PDB entry 6SGZ | electron microscopy, 3.90 A resolution | chains E and H of the 5 polymer chains in the assembly

Chain E (and H):
Molecule: ESX-3 secretion system protein EccD3
Source organism: Mycobacterium smegmatis (strain ATCC 700084 / mc(2)155)
Notes: chain H of this document is another copy of the same molecule, construct and numbering; everything in this record applies to it too
UniProt: A0QQ46 (ECCD3_MYCS2); numbering as in UniProt (aligned over 6-472)
Sequence (467 residues; row label = number of the first residue in the row):
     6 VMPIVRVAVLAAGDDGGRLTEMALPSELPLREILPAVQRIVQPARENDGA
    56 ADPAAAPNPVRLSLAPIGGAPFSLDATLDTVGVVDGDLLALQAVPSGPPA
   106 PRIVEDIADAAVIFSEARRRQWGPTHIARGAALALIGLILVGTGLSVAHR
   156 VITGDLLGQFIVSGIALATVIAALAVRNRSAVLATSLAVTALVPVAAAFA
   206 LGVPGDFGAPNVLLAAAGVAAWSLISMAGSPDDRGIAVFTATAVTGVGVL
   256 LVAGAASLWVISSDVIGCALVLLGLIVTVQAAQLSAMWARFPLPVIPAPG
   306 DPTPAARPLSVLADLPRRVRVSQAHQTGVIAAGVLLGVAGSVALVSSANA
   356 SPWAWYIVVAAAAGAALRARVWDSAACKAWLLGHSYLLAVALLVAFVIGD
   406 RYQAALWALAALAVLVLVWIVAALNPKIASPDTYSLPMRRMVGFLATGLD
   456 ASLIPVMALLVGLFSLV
Disordered / not traced: 48-63, 300-314, 472 (chain H: 6-7, 17-20, 48-64, 212-213)

How chain E and chain H interact:
Contacting residue pairs - 94 pairs, chain E then chain H:
  Met7(E) with Leu15(H), hydrophobic
  Leu15(E) with Ile112(H), hydrophobic; Ala115(H), hydrophobic; Ile118(H), hydrophobic
  Ala17(E) with Ala115(H), hydrophobic
  Gly21(E) with Ile112(H); Ala113(H)
  Gly22(E) with Asp111(H); Ile112(H), hydrogen bond (backbone-backbone)
  Arg23(E) with Val109(H); Ile112(H)
  Leu24(E) with Val109(H); Glu110(H), hydrogen bond (backbone-backbone)
  Thr25(E) with Arg107(H); Ile108(H); Val109(H)
  Glu26(E) with Arg107(H), hydrogen bond (backbone-side chain)
  Met27(E) with Arg107(H)
  Ala28(E) with Gly73(H)
  Pro30(E) with Ile72(H), hydrophobic
  Glu32(E) with Gly22(H)
  Leu33(E) with Leu15(H), hydrophobic
  Glu37(E) with Leu93(H)
  Ala41(E) with Ile72(H), hydrophobic
  Arg44(E) with Ile72(H), hydrogen bond (side chain-backbone)
  Ile45(E) with Gly73(H)
  Ile72(E) with Ile118(H), hydrophobic; Ala122(H)
  Gly73(E) with Ala122(H); Arg123(H)
  Gly74(E) with Arg123(H), hydrogen bond (backbone-side chain)
  Ala95(E) with Phe119(H), hydrophobic
  Gln97(E) with Phe119(H)
  Ile108(E) with Leu317(H), hydrophobic
  Val109(E) with Leu317(H)
  Glu110(E) with Leu317(H)
  Ile112(E) with Pro297(H); Arg312(H)
  Ala115(E) with Leu320(H), hydrophobic; Val324(H)
  Ala116(E) with Val324(H), hydrophobic
  Phe119(E) with Pro321(H), hydrophobic; Val324(H)
  Ser120(E) with Val324(H); Gln328(H)
  Arg125(E) with Asp378(H), salt bridge; Ala380(H)
  Trp127(E) with Ala380(H); Lys383(H)
  Ile132(E) with Trp424(H), hydrophobic; Ala434(H), hydrophobic
  Ala136(E) with Trp424(H); Ala428(H), hydrophobic
  Ala139(E) with Tyr391(H); Val421(H)
  Leu140(E) with Val421(H); Ile425(H), hydrophobic
  Gly142(E) with Tyr391(H)
  Leu143(E) with Tyr391(H); Leu414(H), hydrophobic; Leu417(H), hydrophobic; Val421(H), hydrophobic
  Val146(E) with Leu398(H), hydrophobic
  Leu150(E) with Leu398(H), hydrophobic; Val402(H), hydrophobic; Ala410(H), hydrophobic; Leu414(H), hydrophobic
  Ala153(E) with Tyr407(H), hydrogen bond (backbone-side chain)
  His154(E) with Tyr407(H)
  Ile157(E) with Tyr407(H)
  Leu162(E) with Leu411(H), hydrophobic
  Asp378(E) with Gln126(H)
  Ala380(E) with Trp127(H)
  Lys383(E) with Trp127(H)
  Leu387(E) with Trp127(H), hydrophobic
  Tyr391(E) with Gly142(H)
  Leu398(E) with Val146(H), hydrophobic; Leu150(H), hydrophobic
  Val402(E) with Leu150(H), hydrophobic
  Tyr407(E) with His154(H); Ile157(H)
  Ala410(E) with Leu150(H), hydrophobic
  Leu414(E) with Val146(H), hydrophobic; Gly147(H); Leu150(H), hydrophobic
  Leu417(E) with Val146(H), hydrophobic
  Val421(E) with Ala139(H); Leu140(H); Leu143(H), hydrophobic
  Trp424(E) with Gly135(H); Ala136(H)
  Ile425(E) with Ala136(H), hydrophobic
  Ala428(E) with Ile132(H), hydrophobic; Ala136(H), hydrophobic
Also at the interface, not in a pair above, chain E (72 interface residues in all): Ile38, Pro129, Ala133, Gly147, Thr158, Ile166, Ser379, Ala384, Leu411, Ala418, Ala427, Ala434
Also at the interface, not in a pair above, chain H (67 interface residues in all): Ala95, Leu96, Ala133, Leu138, Ala153, Leu162, Phe296, Leu314, Ala384, Leu387, Ala418, Ala427, Pro431

Summary:
72 residues of chain E and 67 residues of chain H are in contact; the contacts include 6 hydrogen bonds and 1
salt bridge. Polar contacts include Arg125(E)-Asp378(H), Glu26(E)-Arg107(H) and Arg44(E)-Ile72(H).
Both chains are ESX-3 secretion system protein EccD3 (Mycobacterium smegmatis (strain ATCC 700084 /
mc(2)155)). Entry 6SGZ (Structure of protomer 2 of the ESX-3 core complex) was determined by electron
microscopy, deposited together with 6SGW, 6SGX and 6SGY.
